7O76 - chain XXX; structure by X-ray diffraction, 1.13 A resolution.

[Chain XXX]
Protein: Fungal defensin plectasin
From: Pseudoplectania nigrella
UniProtKB: Q53I06 (DEFPL_PSENR); residues 1-40 here correspond to UniProt positions 56-95 (UniProt number = residue number + 55)
Amino-acid sequence (40 residues; each row starts with the number of its first residue):
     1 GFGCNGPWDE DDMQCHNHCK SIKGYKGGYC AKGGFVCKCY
UniProt features mapped onto this chain:
  - region (Binds to membrane interface): Gly6 to Asp9, Ala31 to Cys37
  - binding site (beta-D-GlcNAc-(1->4)-Mur2Ac(oyl-L-Ala-gamma-D-Glu-L-Lys-D-Ala-D-Ala)-di-trans,octa-cis-undecaprenyl diphosphate): Phe2, Gly3, Cys4, Asp12, His18, Tyr29, Ala31, Gly33, Cys37, Lys38
Disulfide bonds: Cys4-Cys30, Cys15-Cys37, Cys19-Cys39
Reported in the primary citation:
  - contacts within the chain: Asn5-Asp9, Gln14-His18 (hydrogen bond), Phe2-His18 (pi stacking)

[In short]
UniProt lists 10
beta-D-GlcNAc-(1->4)-Mur2Ac(oyl-L-Ala-gamma-D-Glu-L-Lys-D-Ala-D-Ala)-di-trans,octa-cis-undecaprenyl
diphosphate-binding residues. From the paper: contacts within the chain involving Asn5, Asp9 and His18 among
others.
Chain XXX is Fungal defensin plectasin (Pseudoplectania nigrella); the structure, Reversible supramolecular
assembly of the anti-microbial peptide plectasin, was determined by X-ray diffraction together with 7OAE and
7OAG from the same study.
